5OHG - chains B and C of the 3 polymer chains in the assembly; structure by X-ray diffraction, 2.00 A resolution.

Chain B:
Molecule: Enolase
Organism: Escherichia coli (strain K12)
Notes: EC 4.2.1.11
UniProt: P0A6P9 (ENO_ECOLI); residues 1-432 here = UniProt positions 1-432
Chain sequence (432 residues; numbered 1 to 432; the number before each row is that of its first residue):
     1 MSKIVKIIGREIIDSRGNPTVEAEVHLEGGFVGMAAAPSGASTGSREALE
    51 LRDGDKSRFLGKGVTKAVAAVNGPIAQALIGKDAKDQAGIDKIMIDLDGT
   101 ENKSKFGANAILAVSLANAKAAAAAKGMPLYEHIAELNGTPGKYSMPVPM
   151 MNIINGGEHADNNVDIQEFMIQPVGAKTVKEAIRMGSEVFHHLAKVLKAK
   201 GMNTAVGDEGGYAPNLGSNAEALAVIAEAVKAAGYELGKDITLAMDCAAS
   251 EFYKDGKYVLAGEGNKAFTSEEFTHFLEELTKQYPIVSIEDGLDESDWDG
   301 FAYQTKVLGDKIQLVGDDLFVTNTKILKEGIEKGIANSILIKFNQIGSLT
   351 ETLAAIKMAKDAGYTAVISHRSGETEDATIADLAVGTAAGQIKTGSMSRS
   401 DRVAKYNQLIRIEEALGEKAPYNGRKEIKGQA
UniProt features mapped onto this chain:
  - region: Val-5 to Met-34 (Interaction with RNase E)
  - active site: Glu-209 (Proton donor), Lys-342 (Proton acceptor)
  - binding site ((2R)-2-phosphoglycerate): Ala-41, His-159, Gln-167, Glu-168, Glu-209, Lys-342, Arg-371, Ser-372, Lys-393
  - binding site (phosphoenolpyruvate): Ala-41, Gln-167, Lys-342, Arg-371, Ser-372
  - binding site (Mg(2+)): Ser-42, Asp-246, Glu-290, Asp-317
  - site (Interaction with RNase E): Lys-120, Glu-376, Gln-408
  - modified residue: Lys-257 (N6-acetyllysine), Lys-342 (N6-(2-hydroxyisobutyryl)lysine)
  - mutagenesis: Glu-168 (E168Q: 5% activity; not secreted), Glu-209 (E209Q: 1% activity; not secreted), Lys-342 (K342A/Q/R: 1% activity; not secreted; K342E: 94% activity; not secreted)
Metal / ion sites: Na+: Gly-157, Ala-160, Asn-162, Val-164; Mg2+: Asp-246, Glu-290, Asp-317

Chain C:
Molecule: Ribonuclease E
Organism: Escherichia coli (strain K12)
Notes: EC 3.1.26.12
UniProt: P21513 (RNE_ECOLI); residues 813-848 here = UniProt positions 813-848
Chain sequence (36 residues; row label = number of the first residue in the row):
   813 RRYRDERYPTQSPMPLTVACASPELASGKVWIRYPI

Interface between chain B and chain C:
Pairs across the interface (35; chain B residue first):
  Met-1(B) / Thr-822(C)
  Met-1(B) / Gln-823(C)  hydrogen bond
  Lys-6(B) / Thr-829(C)
  Glu-24(B) / Ala-831(C)  hydrogen bond (side chain-backbone)
  His-26(B) / Thr-829(C)
  Gly-29(B) / Gln-823(C)
  Gly-29(B) / Ser-824(C)  hydrogen bond (backbone-backbone)
  Gly-30(B) / Ser-824(C)
  Phe-31(B) / Pro-821(C)
  Phe-31(B) / Gln-823(C)
  Phe-31(B) / Ser-824(C)
  Val-32(B) / Leu-828(C)  hydrophobic
  Gly-33(B) / Ala-838(C)
  Met-34(B) / Ala-831(C)  hydrophobic
  Met-34(B) / Ala-838(C)  hydrogen bond (backbone-backbone)
  Met-34(B) / Ser-839(C)
  Lys-85(B) / Tyr-820(C)
  Lys-120(B) / Ser-839(C)  hydrogen bond (side chain-backbone)
  Ala-125(B) / Tyr-820(C)
  Ala-125(B) / Pro-821(C)
  Lys-126(B) / Tyr-820(C)
  Lys-126(B) / Pro-821(C)
  Gly-127(B) / Pro-821(C)
  Gly-127(B) / Tyr-846(C)
  Pro-129(B) / Trp-843(C)
  Glu-136(B) / Arg-814(C)  salt bridge
  Gly-139(B) / Arg-813(C)
  Gly-139(B) / Arg-814(C)
  Pro-141(B) / Arg-813(C)
  Pro-141(B) / Arg-814(C)
  Glu-376(B) / Lys-841(C)  hydrogen bond (backbone-side chain)
  Gln-408(B) / Gly-840(C)  hydrogen bond (side chain-backbone)
  Gln-408(B) / Lys-841(C)
  Gln-408(B) / Trp-843(C)
  Arg-411(B) / Lys-841(C)
Interface residues without a listed pair, chain B (30 interface residues in all): Ala-124, Leu-130, Tyr-131, Ala-135, Thr-140, Asp-377, Ala-378, Asp-382
Interface residues without a listed pair, chain C (20 interface residues in all): Tyr-815, Pro-827, Val-830, Pro-835

Summary:
30 residues of chain B and 20 residues of chain C are in contact, with 7 hydrogen bonds and 1 salt bridge.
Polar pairs include Glu-136(B)/Arg-814(C), Met-1(B)/Gln-823(C) and Glu-24(B)/Ala-831(C).
Chain B is Enolase and chain C is Ribonuclease E, both from Escherichia coli (strain K12); the structure,
enolase in complex with RNase E, was determined by X-ray diffraction.
